PDB entry 9EW3 | X-ray diffraction, 1.40 A resolution | chains A and P

== Chain A ==
Protein: 14-3-3 protein sigma
From: Homo sapiens
UniProtKB: P31947 (1433S_HUMAN); numbering as in UniProt (aligned over 1-231)
Sequence (236 residues; row label = number of the first residue in the row; numbers below 1 keep their minus sign (Gly-4 is residue -4)):
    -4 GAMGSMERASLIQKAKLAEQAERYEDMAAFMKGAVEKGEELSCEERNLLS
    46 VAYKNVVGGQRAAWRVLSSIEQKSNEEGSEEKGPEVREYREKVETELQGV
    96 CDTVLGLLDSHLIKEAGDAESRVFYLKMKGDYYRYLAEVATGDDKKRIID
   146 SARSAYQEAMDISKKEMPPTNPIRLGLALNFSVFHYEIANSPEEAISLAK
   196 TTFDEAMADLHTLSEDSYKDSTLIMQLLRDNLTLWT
Differences from the reference sequence: expression tag (-4 to 0)
Ion coordination: Mg2+ site 1 near Glu2 (its only coordinating residue here); Ca2+: Glu35, Glu110, Glu188; Mg2+ site 2: Glu75, Glu161; Mg2+ site 3 near Glu89 (its only coordinating residue here)
Residues lining bound ligands: WQN (1-[8-(4-bromophenyl)sulfonyl-5-oxa-2,8-diazaspiro[3.5]nonan-2-yl]-2-chloranyl-ethanone): Cys38, Arg41, Asn42, Ser45, Glu115, Phe119, Lys122, Pro167, Ile168, Gly171, Leu218, Ile219
Curated features (UniProtKB/Swiss-Prot):
  - site (Interaction with phosphoserine on interacting protein): Arg56, Arg129
  - modified residue (Phosphoserine): Ser5, Ser74

== Chain P ==
Protein: RAF proto-oncogene serine/threonine-protein kinase
Notes: EC 2.7.11.1
UniProtKB: P04049 (RAF1_HUMAN); residues 255-263 here = UniProt positions 255-263
Sequence (9 residues; row label = number of the first residue in the row):
   255 QRSTSTPNV
Modified positions: Ser259 (phosphoserine; SEP)
Residues lining bound ligands: WQN (1-[8-(4-bromophenyl)sulfonyl-5-oxa-2,8-diazaspiro[3.5]nonan-2-yl]-2-chloranyl-ethanone): Thr260, Pro261, Val263
Curated features (UniProtKB/Swiss-Prot):
  - modified residue: Ser259 (Phosphoserine)

== Chain A / chain P interface ==
Contacting residue pairs (27; chain A residue first):
  Asn42(A) with Val263(P)
  Val46(A) with Asn262(P)
  Lys49(A) with Ser259(P); Thr260(P), hydrogen bond (side chain-backbone); Asn262(P)
  Asn50(A) with Asn262(P)
  Arg56(A) with Ser259(P)
  Arg60(A) with Arg256(P)
  Lys122(A) with Thr260(P)
  Arg129(A) with Ser259(P)
  Tyr130(A) with Ser259(P)
  Gly171(A) with Thr260(P), hydrogen bond (backbone-side chain)
  Leu174(A) with Thr258(P); Ser259(P); Thr260(P)
  Asn175(A) with Ser259(P); Thr260(P), hydrogen bond (side chain-backbone)
  Val178(A) with Ser257(P); Thr258(P)
  Tyr181(A) with Ser257(P)
  Glu182(A) with Arg256(P); Ser257(P), hydrogen bond
  Leu222(A) with Pro261(P)
  Asn226(A) with Ser257(P); Thr258(P), hydrogen bond (side chain-backbone)
  Leu229(A) with Gln255(P)
  Trp230(A) with Ser257(P), hydrogen bond
Also at the interface, not in a pair above, chain A (20 interface residues in all): Ser45

== Overview ==
The interface between chain A and chain P involves 20 residues on one side and 9 on the other, with 6 hydrogen
bonds. Polar pairs include Lys49(A)-Thr260(P), Gly171(A)-Thr260(P) and Asn175(A)-Thr260(P). Compound WQN is
bound between chain A and chain P.
Here chain A is 14-3-3 protein sigma (Homo sapiens) and chain P is RAF proto-oncogene serine/threonine-protein
kinase. Entry 9EW3 (Ternary structure of 14-3-3s, C-RAF phosphopeptide 12-mer (pS259) and compound 78
(1084378)) was determined by X-ray diffraction.
